7T7G - chain A; structure by X-ray diffraction, 2.50 A resolution.

# Chain A
Molecule: Beta-lactamase OXA-23
Source organism: Acinetobacter baumannii
UniProt: V5TGX0 (V5TGX0_ACIBA); residues 31-273 here correspond to UniProt positions 20-262 (UniProt number = residue number - 11)
Sequence (243 residues; each row starts with the number of its first residue):
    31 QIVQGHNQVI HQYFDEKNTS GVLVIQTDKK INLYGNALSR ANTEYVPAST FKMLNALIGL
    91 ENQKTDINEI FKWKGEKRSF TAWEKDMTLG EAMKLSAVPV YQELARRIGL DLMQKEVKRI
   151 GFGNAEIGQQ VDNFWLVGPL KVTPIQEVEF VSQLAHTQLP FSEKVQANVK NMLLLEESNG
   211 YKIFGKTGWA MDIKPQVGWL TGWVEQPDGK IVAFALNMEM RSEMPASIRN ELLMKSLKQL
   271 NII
Unresolved in the structure: 31-34
Modified positions: Lys82 (lysine nz-carboxylic acid; KCX)
Glycans and other covalent adducts: IMIPENEM, open form (IM2) linked to Ser79
Ligand contacts: IMIPENEM, open form (IM2; (5R)-5-[(1S,2R)-1-formyl-2-hydroxypropyl]-3-[(2-{[(E)-iminomethyl]amino}ethyl)sulfanyl]-4,5-dihydro-1H-pyrrole-2-carbox ylic acid): Ala78, Lys82, Phe110, Trp113, Leu125, Ser126, Val128, Leu166, Thr217, Gly218, Trp219, Arg259
From the paper describing this entry:
  - binding site for IMIPENEM, open form: Ser79, Thr217, Arg259
  - post-translational modification sites: Lys82
  - catalytic residues: Lys82 (proposed by the authors, not directly observed)

# Overview
Covalently linked IMIPENEM, open form: at Ser79. From the paper: the catalytic residue Lys82; a binding site
for IMIPENEM, open form at Ser79, Thr217 and Arg259.
Chain A is Beta-lactamase OXA-23 (Acinetobacter baumannii); the structure, Imipenem-OXA-23 2 minute complex,
was determined by X-ray diffraction together with 7T7D, 7T7E and 7T7F from the same study.
